Entry 6Z4W (X-ray diffraction, 1.36 A resolution); this record covers chain A.

[Chain A]
Name: Cell division ATP-binding protein FtsE
From: Streptococcus pneumoniae
UniProt: A0A064BZ20 (A0A064BZ20_STREE); numbering as in UniProt (aligned over 1-230)
Chain sequence (230 residues; each row starts with the number of its first residue):
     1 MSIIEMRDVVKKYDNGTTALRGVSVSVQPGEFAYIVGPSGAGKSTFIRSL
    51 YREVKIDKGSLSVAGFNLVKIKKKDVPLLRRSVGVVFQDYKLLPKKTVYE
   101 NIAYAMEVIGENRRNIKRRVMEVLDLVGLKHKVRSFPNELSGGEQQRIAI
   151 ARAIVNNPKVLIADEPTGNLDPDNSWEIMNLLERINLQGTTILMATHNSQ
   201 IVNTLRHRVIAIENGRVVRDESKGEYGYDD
Residues lining bound ligands: ADP (adenosine-5'-diphosphate): Y13, N15, T17, A19, P38, S39, G40, A41, G42, K43, S44, T45, R48
What the authors report for this chain:
  - catalytic residues: E165, H197 (by similarity / conservation)
  - binding site for ADP: Y13, G40 to K43
  - contacts within the chain: G37-K43 (backbone contact), P38-K43 (backbone contact)
  - conformationally variable residues (helix shift, loop rearrangement, side-chain flip): K12 to T18, I71 to L79, V86 to K96

[Summary]
Bound to chain A: ADP. The paper reports catalytic residues E165 and H197; a binding site for ADP at Y13 and
G40.
Chain A is Cell division ATP-binding protein FtsE (Streptococcus pneumoniae); the structure, FtsE structure
from Streptococcus pneumoniae in complex with ADP (space group P 1), was determined by X-ray diffraction,
deposited together with 6Z63 and 6Z67.
